PDB entry 7JHH | electron microscopy, 3.92 A resolution | chains A and G of the 7 polymer chains in the assembly

Chain A:
Protein: 5'-AMP-activated protein kinase catalytic subunit alpha-1
Organism: Homo sapiens
Notes: EC 2.7.11.1, 2.7.11.27, 2.7.11.31, 2.7.11.26
Reference sequence: Q13131 (AAPK1_HUMAN); residues 13-550 here correspond to UniProt positions 22-559 (UniProt number = residue number + 9)
Sequence (484 residues; numbered 13 to 550; 54 numbers in that range are skipped by the numbering (no residue carries them; nothing is unmodelled there); the number before each row is that of its first residue):
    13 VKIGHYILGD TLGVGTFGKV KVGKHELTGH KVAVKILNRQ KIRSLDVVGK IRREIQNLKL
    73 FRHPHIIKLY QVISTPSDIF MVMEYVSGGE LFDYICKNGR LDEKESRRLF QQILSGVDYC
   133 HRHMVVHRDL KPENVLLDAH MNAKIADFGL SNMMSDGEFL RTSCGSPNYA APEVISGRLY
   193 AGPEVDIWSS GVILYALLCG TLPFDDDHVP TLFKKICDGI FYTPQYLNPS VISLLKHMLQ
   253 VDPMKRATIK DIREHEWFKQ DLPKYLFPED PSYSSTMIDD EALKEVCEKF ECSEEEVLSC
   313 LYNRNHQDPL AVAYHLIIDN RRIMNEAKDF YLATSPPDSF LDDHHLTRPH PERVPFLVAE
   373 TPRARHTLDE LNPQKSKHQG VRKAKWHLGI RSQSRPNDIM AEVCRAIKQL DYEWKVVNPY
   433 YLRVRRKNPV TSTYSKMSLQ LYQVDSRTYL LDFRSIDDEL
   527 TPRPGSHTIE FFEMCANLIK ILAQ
Not modelled in the structure: 285-389
UniProt features mapped onto this chain:
  - active site: D141 (Proton acceptor)
  - binding site (ATP): L24 to V32, K47
  - modified residue: T23 (Phosphothreonine), T174 (Phosphothreonine), T260 (Phosphothreonine), T346 (Phosphothreonine), S347 (Phosphoserine), S351 (Phosphoserine), T359 (Phosphothreonine), T373 (Phosphothreonine), S388 (Phosphoserine), S458 (Phosphoserine)

Chain G:
Protein: 5'-AMP-activated protein kinase subunit gamma-1
Organism: Homo sapiens
Reference sequence: P54619 (AAKG1_HUMAN); residues 24-327 here = UniProt positions 24-327
Sequence (306 residues; each row starts with the number of its first residue):
    22 MGSNNSVYTS FMKSHRCYDL IPTSSKLVVF DTSLQVKKAF FALVTNGVRA APLWDSKKQS
    82 FVGMLTITDF INILHRYYKS ALVQIYELEE HKIETWREVY LQDSFKPLVC ISPNASLFDA
   142 VSSLIRNKIH RLPVIDPESG NTLYILTHKR ILKFLKLFIT EFPKPEFMSK SLEELQIGTY
   202 ANIAMVRTTT PVYVALGIFV QHRVSALPVV DEKGRVVDIY SKFDVINLAA EKTYNNLDVS
   262 VTKALQHRSH YFEGVLKCYL HETLETIINR LVEAEVHRLV VVDENDVVKG IVSLSDILQA
   322 LVLTGG
Not modelled in the structure: 22-24, 325-327
Differences from the reference sequence: expression tag (22-23)
UniProt features mapped onto this chain:
  - motif: L138 to E159 (AMPK pseudosubstrate)
  - binding site (ADP): R70, M85 to D90, V130, H151, R152, K170, S242 to D245, R269, L277, H298, R299
  - binding site (AMP): R70, M85 to D90, V130, H151, R152, K170, T200, A205, S226, A227, S242 to D245, R269, L277, H298, R299, S314 to D317
  - binding site (ATP): R70, M85 to D90, V130, H151, R152, K170, S242 to D245, R269, L277, H298, R299
  - modified residue: S261 (Phosphoserine), T263 (Phosphothreonine), S270 (Phosphoserine)

Chain A / chain G interface:
Residue-residue contacts (45):
  H17(A) - D259(G)
  Y18(A) - S101(G)  hydrogen bond
  H37(A) - D259(G)  salt bridge
  L39(A) - P212(G)  hydrophobic
  L39(A) - Y214(G)
  L39(A) - D259(G)
  T40(A) - K100(G)  hydrogen bond (side chain-backbone)
  T40(A) - Y214(G)
  H42(A) - K100(G)
  H42(A) - S101(G)  hydrogen bond
  R74(A) - Q105(G)  hydrogen bond
  R74(A) - Y107(G)
  K80(A) - Y107(G)
  Y82(A) - L103(G)  hydrophobic
  Y82(A) - V104(G)
  Q83(A) - L103(G)
  V94(A) - L103(G)  hydrophobic
  H390(A) - Y272(G)  hydrogen bond (backbone-side chain)
  H390(A) - E296(G)  salt bridge
  Q391(A) - G68(G)  hydrogen bond (side chain-backbone)
  Q391(A) - F244(G)
  V393(A) - V65(G)
  V393(A) - T66(G)
  V393(A) - N67(G)
  V393(A) - G68(G)
  V442(A) - K79(G)
  V442(A) - Q80(G)
  T443(A) - Q80(G)
  T527(A) - E159(G)
  P528(A) - E159(G)
  R529(A) - E159(G)
  R529(A) - S160(G)
  G531(A) - Q80(G)
  G531(A) - F82(G)
  G531(A) - G161(G)
  S532(A) - W75(G)
  S532(A) - F82(G)
  S532(A) - G161(G)  hydrogen bond (side chain-backbone)
  S532(A) - N162(G)
  H533(A) - S160(G)
  T534(A) - N162(G)
  I535(A) - V50(G)  hydrophobic
  I535(A) - W75(G)  hydrophobic
  E536(A) - Q80(G)
  E539(A) - S77(G)
Other interface residues (no listed pair), chain A (28 interface residues in all): R394, N440
Other interface residues (no listed pair), chain G (29 interface residues in all): D52, Y99, P158

In short:
The interface between chain A and chain G involves 28 residues on one side and 29 on the other, with 7
hydrogen bonds and 2 salt bridges. Polar pairs include H37(A)-D259(G), H390(A)-E296(G) and Y18(A)-S101(G).
Here chain A is 5'-AMP-activated protein kinase catalytic subunit alpha-1 and chain G is 5'-AMP-activated
protein kinase subunit gamma-1, both from Homo sapiens. Entry 7JHH (Cryo-EM structure of ATP-bound fully
inactive AMPK in complex with Fab and nanobody) was determined by electron microscopy, deposited together with
7M74, 7JIJ and 7JHG.
